7UHY - chains B and D of the 10 polymer chains in the assembly; structure by electron microscopy, 3.66 A resolution.

Chain B:
Molecule: GATOR complex protein MIOS
From: Homo sapiens
UniProt: Q9NXC5 (MIO_HUMAN); residues 1-875 here = UniProt positions 1-875
Amino-acid sequence (894 residues; each row starts with the number of its first residue; numbers below 1 keep their minus sign (Met-18 is residue -18)):
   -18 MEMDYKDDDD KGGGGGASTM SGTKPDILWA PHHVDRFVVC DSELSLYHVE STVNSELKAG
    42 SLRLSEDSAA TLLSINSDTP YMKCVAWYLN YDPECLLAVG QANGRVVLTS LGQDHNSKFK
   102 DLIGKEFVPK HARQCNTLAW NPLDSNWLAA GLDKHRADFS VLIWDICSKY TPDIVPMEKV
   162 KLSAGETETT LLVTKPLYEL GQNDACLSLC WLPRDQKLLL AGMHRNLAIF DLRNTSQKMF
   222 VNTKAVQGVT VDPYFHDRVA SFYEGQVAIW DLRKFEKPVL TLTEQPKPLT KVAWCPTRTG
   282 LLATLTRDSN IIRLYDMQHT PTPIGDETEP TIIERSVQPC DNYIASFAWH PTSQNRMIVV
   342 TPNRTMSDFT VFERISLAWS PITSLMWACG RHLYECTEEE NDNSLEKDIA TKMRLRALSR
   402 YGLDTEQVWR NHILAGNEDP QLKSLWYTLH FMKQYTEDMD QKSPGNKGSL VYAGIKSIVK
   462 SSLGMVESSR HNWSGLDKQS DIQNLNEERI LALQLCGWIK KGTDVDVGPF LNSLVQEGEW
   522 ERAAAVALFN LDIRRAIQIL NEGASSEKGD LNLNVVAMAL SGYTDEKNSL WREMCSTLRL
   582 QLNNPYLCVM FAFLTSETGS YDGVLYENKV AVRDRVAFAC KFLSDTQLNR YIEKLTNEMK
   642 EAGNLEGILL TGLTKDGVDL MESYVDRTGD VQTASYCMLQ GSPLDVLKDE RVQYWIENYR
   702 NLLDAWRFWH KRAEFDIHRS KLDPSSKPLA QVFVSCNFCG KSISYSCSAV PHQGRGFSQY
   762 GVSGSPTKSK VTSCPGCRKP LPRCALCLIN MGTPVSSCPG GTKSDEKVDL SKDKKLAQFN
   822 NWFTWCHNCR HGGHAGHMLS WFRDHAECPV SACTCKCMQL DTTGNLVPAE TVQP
Disordered / not traced: -18 to 4, 150-174, 302-311, 352-355, 444-448, 476-482, 549-551, 747-770, 797-816, 864-875
Construct notes: initiating methionine (-18); expression tag (-17 to 0)
Bound ions: Zn2+ site 1: Cys737, Cys740, Cys778; Zn2+ site 2: Cys788, His835, His838; Zn2+ site 3: His832, Cys854; Zn2+ site 4 near Cys858 (its only coordinating residue here)
UniProt features mapped onto this chain:
  - zinc finger: Val735 to Pro781 (C4-type), Leu782 to Thr863 (RING-type)
  - binding site (Zn(2+)): Cys737, Cys740, Cys775, Cys778, Cys788, Cys827, Cys830, His832, His835, His838, Cys849, Cys854, Cys858
  - modified residue (Phosphoserine): Ser759, Ser766
  - mutagenesis: Ala560 (A560E: Impaired assembly of the GATOR2 complex), Cys785 to Cys788 (Impaired amino-acid-mediated mTORC1 activation)
Reported in the primary citation:
  - mutagenesis - A560E: abolished binding to GATOR1 and KICSTOR
  - mutagenesis - A560E: abolished signaling

Chain D:
Molecule: GATOR complex protein WDR59
From: Homo sapiens
UniProt: Q6PJI9 (WDR59_HUMAN); residues 1-974 here = UniProt positions 1-974
Amino-acid sequence (974 residues; each row starts with the number of its first residue):
     1 MAARWSSENV VVEFRDSQAT AMSVDCLGQH AVLSGRRFLY IVNLDAPFEG HRKISRQSKW
    61 DIGAVQWNPH DSFAHYFAAS SNQRVDLYKW KDGSGEVGTT LQGHTRVISD LDWAVFEPDL
   121 LVTSSVDTYI YIWDIKDTRK PTVALSAVAG ASQVKWNKKN ANCLATSHDG DVRIWDKRKP
   181 STAVEYLAAH LSKIHGLDWH PDSEHILATS SQDNSVKFWD YRQPRKYLNI LPCQVPVWKA
   241 RYTPFSNGLV TVMVPQLRRE NSLLLWNVFD LNTPVHTFVG HDDVVLEFQW RKQKEGSKDY
   301 QLVTWSRDQT LRMWRVDSQM QRLCANDILD GVDEFIESIS LLPEPEKTLH TEDTDHQHTA
   361 SHGEEEALKE DPPRNLLEER KSDQLGLPQT LQQEFSLINV QIRNVNVEMD AADRSCTVSV
   421 HCSNHRVKML VKFPAQYPNN AAPSFQFINP TTITSTMKAK LLKILKDTAL QKVKRGQSCL
   481 EPCLRQLVSC LESFVNQEDS ASSNPFALPN SVTPPLPTFA RVTTAYGSYQ DANIPFPRTS
   541 GARFCGAGYL VYFTRPMTMH RAVSPTEPTP RSLSALSAYH TGLIAPMKIR TEAPGNLRLY
   601 SGSPTRSEKE QVSISSFYYK ERKSRRWKSK REGSDSGNRQ IKAAGKVIIQ DIACLLPVHK
   661 SLGELYILNV NDIQETCQKN AASALLVGRK DLVQVWSLAT VATDLCLGPK SDPDLETPWA
   721 RHPFGRQLLE SLLAHYCRLR DVQTLAMLCS VFEAQSRPQG LPNPFGPFPN RSSNLVVSHS
   781 RYPSFTSSGS CSSMSDPGLN TGGWNIAGRE AEHLSSPWGE SSPEELRFGS LTYSDPRERE
   841 RDQHDKNKRL LDPANTQQFD DFKKCYGEIL YRWGLREKRA EVLKFVSCPP DPHKGIEFGV
   901 YCSHCRSEVR GTQCAICKGF TFQCAICHVA VRGSSNFCLT CGHGGHTSHM MEWFRTQEVC
   961 PTGCGCHCLL ESTF
Disordered / not traced: 1-524, 558-642, 758-834
Bound ions: Zn2+ site 1: Cys902, Cys905, Cys914, Cys917; Zn2+ site 2: Cys927, His946, His949; Zn2+ site 3: Cys938, Cys966, Cys968; Zn2+ site 4: His943, Cys964
UniProt features mapped onto this chain:
  - zinc finger: Tyr901 to Phe920 (C4-type), Thr921 to Thr973 (RING-type)
  - binding site (Zn(2+)): Cys902, Cys905, Cys914, Cys917, Cys927, Cys938, His943, His946, His949, Cys960, Cys964, Cys966, Cys968
  - modified residue (Phosphoserine): Ser564, Ser821, Ser822, Ser830
  - mutagenesis: Leu698 (L698E: Abolished interaction with WDR24 and assembly of the GATOR2 complex; when associated with 728-E--E-732), Leu728 to Leu732 (Abolished interaction with WDR24 and assembly of the GATOR2 complex; when associated with E-698), Cys924 to Cys927 (Impaired amino-acid-mediated mTORC1 activation)
Reported in the primary citation:
  - mutagenesis - L698E/L728E/L732E: abolished binding to GATOR complex protein WDR24
  - mutagenesis - L698E/L728E/L732E: abolished signaling in response to mTORC1 signaling

Chain B / chain D interface:
Contacting residue pairs - 99 pairs, chain B then chain D:
  Trp710(B) with Ile926(D); Cys927(D)
  Arg713(B) with Ala925(D), hydrogen bond (side chain-backbone); Ile926(D), hydrogen bond (side chain-backbone); His928(D), hydrogen bond
  Ala714(B) with Trp953(D), hydrophobic; Pro961(D)
  Ser721(B) with Gly963(D), hydrogen bond (side chain-backbone)
  Lys728(B) with Gly963(D), hydrogen bond (side chain-backbone); Cys964(D), hydrogen bond (side chain-backbone); Gly965(D)
  Pro729(B) with Thr962(D)
  Leu730(B) with Arg906(D); His943(D), hydrogen bond (backbone-side chain)
  Ala731(B) with Tyr901(D); Arg906(D), hydrogen bond (backbone-side chain); Gly942(D)
  Gln732(B) with Val900(D); Tyr901(D), hydrogen bond (backbone-backbone); Gln923(D), hydrogen bond (side chain-backbone); Gly942(D), hydrogen bond (backbone-backbone); Gly944(D)
  Val733(B) with Gly899(D); Val900(D), hydrophobic; Tyr901(D); Phe922(D), hydrophobic; Phe937(D), hydrophobic; Gly942(D), hydrogen bond (backbone-backbone)
  Phe734(B) with Phe898(D); Gly899(D), hydrogen bond (backbone-backbone); Val900(D); Tyr901(D); Glu908(D)
  Val735(B) with Ile896(D), hydrophobic; Glu897(D); Phe898(D), hydrophobic
  Ser736(B) with Glu897(D), hydrogen bond (backbone-backbone)
  Cys737(B) with Gly895(D)
  Asn738(B) with His893(D), hydrogen bond (side chain-backbone); Lys894(D); Gly895(D), hydrogen bond (side chain-backbone); Glu897(D)
  Ile744(B) with Ile896(D), hydrophobic
  Lys780(B) with Lys894(D); Gly895(D)
  Pro781(B) with His893(D), hydrogen bond (backbone-side chain); Ile896(D)
  Leu782(B) with His893(D); Ile896(D), hydrophobic
  Pro783(B) with His893(D); Ile896(D)
  Leu787(B) with Arg876(D)
  Cys788(B) with Tyr871(D)
  Leu789(B) with Arg879(D)
  Gly793(B) with Phe974(D)
  Pro795(B) with Phe974(D)
  Gln819(B) with Thr973(D), hydrogen bond
  Phe820(B) with Met951(D), hydrophobic
  Trp823(B) with Asn936(D); Phe937(D); Cys938(D); Cys968(D); Ser972(D), hydrogen bond; Thr973(D)
  Phe824(B) with Asn936(D)
  Thr825(B) with Ser934(D); Ser935(D); Asn936(D), hydrogen bond; Thr947(D)
  Trp826(B) with Phe898(D), hydrophobic; Gly933(D); Ser934(D); Ser935(D), hydrogen bond (backbone-backbone)
  Cys827(B) with Gly933(D)
  His828(B) with Val900(D); Thr912(D); Gly933(D); Ser935(D)
  Asn829(B) with Arg932(D)
  Arg831(B) with Glu897(D), salt bridge; Arg910(D), hydrogen bond (side chain-backbone)
  Leu840(B) with Met951(D), hydrophobic
  His846(B) with Glu881(D), salt bridge
  Glu848(B) with Lys884(D)
  Cys849(B) with Lys884(D)
  Val851(B) with Lys884(D), hydrogen bond (backbone-side chain)
  Ser852(B) with Leu883(D); Lys884(D); Pro890(D)
  Ala853(B) with Lys884(D)
  Cys854(B) with Lys884(D)
  Cys858(B) with Gly933(D); Ser934(D), hydrogen bond (backbone-backbone)
  Met859(B) with Ser934(D), hydrogen bond
  Leu861(B) with Arg932(D)
  Asp862(B) with Arg932(D), hydrogen bond (side chain-backbone); Gly933(D), hydrogen bond (side chain-backbone); Ser934(D); His946(D)
Also at the interface, not in a pair above, chain B (56 interface residues in all): Asp705, His711, Ile718, Phe739, Asn822, His838, Ser841, Trp842, Pro850
Also at the interface, not in a pair above, chain D (59 interface residues in all): Glu877, Ala880, Pro889, Val909, Val931, Cys941, Glu952, Phe954, Leu969, Leu970

In short:
56 residues of chain B and 59 residues of chain D are in contact; the contacts include 27 hydrogen bonds and 2
salt bridges. Polar contacts include Arg831(B)-Glu897(D), His846(B)-Glu881(D) and Arg713(B)-Ala925(D). The
paper reports that A560E of chain B abolishes binding to GATOR1 and KICSTOR; A560E of chain B abolishes
signaling.
Chain B is GATOR complex protein MIOS and chain D is GATOR complex protein WDR59, both from Homo sapiens; the
structure, Human GATOR2 complex, was determined by electron microscopy.
